PDB entry 2MF0 | solution NMR | chains D and G of the 7 polymer chains in the assembly

Chain D:
Molecule: Carbon storage regulator homolog
From: Pseudomonas protegens Pf-5
Reference sequence: Q4KEY0 (Q4KEY0_PSEF5); residues 1-59 here = UniProt positions 1-59
Chain sequence (70 residues; each row starts with the number of its first residue):
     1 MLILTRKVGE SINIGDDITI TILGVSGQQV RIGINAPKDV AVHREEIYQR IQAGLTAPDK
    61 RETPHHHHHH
Not modelled in the structure: 60-70
Construct notes: expression tag (60-70)
Reported in the primary citation:
  - binding site for RNA_ (chain G): Gln-28, Arg-31

Chain G:
Molecule: RNA_
Sequence (72 nucleotides; numbered 1 to 72; the number before each row is that of its first residue):
     1 UGUCGACGGA UAGACACAGC CAUCAAGGAC GAUGGUCAGG ACAUCGCAGG AAGCGAUUCA
    61 UCAGGACGAU GA
Reported in the primary citation:
  - contacts within the chain: A18/A41 (pi stacking)

How chain D and chain G interact:
Pairs across the interface - 47 pairs, chain D then chain G:
  Met-1(D) / G65(G)  sugar contact
  Met-1(D) / A66(G)  base contact
  Met-1(D) / C67(G)  phosphate contact
  Leu-2(D) / G64(G)  sugar contact
  Leu-2(D) / G65(G)  sugar contact
  Leu-2(D) / A66(G)  base contact
  Ile-3(D) / A66(G)  base contact
  Ile-3(D) / C67(G)  sugar contact
  Ile-3(D) / G68(G)  base contact
  Leu-4(D) / A63(G)  base contact
  Leu-4(D) / G64(G)  base contact
  Thr-5(D) / C62(G)  base contact
  Thr-5(D) / A63(G)  base contact
  Thr-5(D) / G68(G)  base contact
  Lys-7(D) / A60(G)  phosphate contact
  Lys-7(D) / U61(G)  phosphate contact
  Leu-23(D) / U11(G)  base contact
  Ser-26(D) / G2(G)  phosphate contact
  Ser-26(D) / U3(G)  phosphate contact
  Gly-27(D) / G2(G)  phosphate contact
  Gly-27(D) / U3(G)  phosphate contact
  Gln-28(D) / U3(G)  phosphate contact
  Gln-29(D) / U3(G)  base contact
  Gln-29(D) / C4(G)  base contact
  Arg-31(D) / U11(G)  phosphate contact
  Arg-31(D) / A12(G)  phosphate contact
  Ala-36(D) / G9(G)  base contact
  Pro-37(D) / G9(G)  base contact
  Lys-38(D) / G9(G)  base contact
  Val-40(D) / G9(G)  base contact
  Ala-41(D) / G9(G)  base contact
  Val-42(D) / G8(G)  base contact
  Val-42(D) / G9(G)  base contact
  His-43(D) / C7(G)  sugar contact
  His-43(D) / G8(G)  base contact
  Arg-44(D) / G5(G)  base contact
  Arg-44(D) / A6(G)  base contact
  Arg-44(D) / C7(G)  phosphate contact
  Arg-44(D) / G8(G)  base contact
  Glu-46(D) / G5(G)  base contact
  Ile-47(D) / C7(G)  sugar contact
  Ile-47(D) / G8(G)  base contact
  Arg-50(D) / C7(G)  base contact
  Ile-51(D) / C7(G)  base contact
  Leu-55(D) / C7(G)  base contact
  Ala-57(D) / C7(G)  base contact
  Pro-58(D) / C7(G)  base contact
Also at the interface, not in a pair above, chain D (28 interface residues in all): Thr-56

In short:
28 residues of chain D face 19 of chain G across their interface. From the paper: a binding site for RNA_
(chain G) at Gln-28(D) and Arg-31(D); contacts within the chain involving A18(G) and A41(G).
Here chain D is Carbon storage regulator homolog (Pseudomonas protegens Pf-5) and chain G is RNA_. Entry 2MF0
(Structural basis of the non-coding RNA RsmZ acting as protein sponge: Conformer L of RsmZ(1-72)/RsmE(dimer)
1to3 ...) was determined by solution NMR (same publication as 2MF1).
